PDB entry 4X29 | X-ray diffraction, 2.40 A resolution | chain A

Chain A:
Molecule: Fusolin
Notes: fragment: Chitin-binding domain
Sequence (369 residues; each row starts with the number of its first residue):
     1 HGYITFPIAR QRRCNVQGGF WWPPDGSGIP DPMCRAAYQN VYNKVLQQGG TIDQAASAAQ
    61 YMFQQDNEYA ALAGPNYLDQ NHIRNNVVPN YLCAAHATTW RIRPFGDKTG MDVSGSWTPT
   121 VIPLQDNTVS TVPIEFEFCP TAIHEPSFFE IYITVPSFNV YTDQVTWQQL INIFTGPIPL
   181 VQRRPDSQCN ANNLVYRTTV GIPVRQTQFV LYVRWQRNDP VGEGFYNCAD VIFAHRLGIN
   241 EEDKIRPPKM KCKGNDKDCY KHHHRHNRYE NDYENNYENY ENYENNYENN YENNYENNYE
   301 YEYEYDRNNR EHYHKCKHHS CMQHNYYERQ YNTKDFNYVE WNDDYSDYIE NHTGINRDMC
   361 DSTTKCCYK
Unresolved in the structure: 261-311, 317-328
Cystine bridges: Cys14-Cys34, Cys93-Cys228, Cys139-Cys189, Cys252-Cys366, Cys259-Cys360, Cys316-Cys367
Bound ions: Zn2+ site 1: His1, His144, Glu242; Zn2+ site 2: His312, His314
Reported in the primary citation:
  - Zn2+ coordination: His1, His144, Glu242

Summary:
His1, His144 and Glu242 coordinate Zn2+ site 1. His312 and His314 coordinate Zn2+ site 2. From the paper: Zn2+
coordination by His1, His144 and Glu242.
Chain A is Fusolin; the structure, Structural basis for the enhancement of virulence by entomopoxvirus fusolin
and its in vivo crystallization into ..., was determined by X-ray diffraction, deposited together with 4YN1,
4YN2, 4OW5 and 4X27.
